PDB entry 6SXS | X-ray diffraction, 1.86 A resolution | chain AAA

Chain AAA:
Molecule: Alpha-L-arabinofuranosidase B
From: Aspergillus kawachii
Notes: EC 3.2.1.55
Reference sequence: Q8NK89 (ABFB_ASPKW); residues 19-499 here = UniProt positions 19-499
Amino-acid sequence (482 residues; row label = number of the first residue in the row):
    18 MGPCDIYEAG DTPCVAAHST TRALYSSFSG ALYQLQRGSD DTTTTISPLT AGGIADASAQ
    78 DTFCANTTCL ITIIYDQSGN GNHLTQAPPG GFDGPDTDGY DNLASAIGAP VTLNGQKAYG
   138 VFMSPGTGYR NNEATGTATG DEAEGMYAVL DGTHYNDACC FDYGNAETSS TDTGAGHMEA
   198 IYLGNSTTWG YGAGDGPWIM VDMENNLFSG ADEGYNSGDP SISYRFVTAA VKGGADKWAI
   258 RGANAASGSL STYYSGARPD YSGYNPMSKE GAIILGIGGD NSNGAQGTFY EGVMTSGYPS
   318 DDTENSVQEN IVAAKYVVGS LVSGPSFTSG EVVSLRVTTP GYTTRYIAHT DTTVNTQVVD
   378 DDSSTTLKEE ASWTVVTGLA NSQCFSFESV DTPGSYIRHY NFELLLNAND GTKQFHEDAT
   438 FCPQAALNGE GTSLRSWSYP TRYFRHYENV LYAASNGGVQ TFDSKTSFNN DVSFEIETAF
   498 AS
Not modelled in the structure: 499
Differences from the reference sequence: initiating methionine (18)
Cystine bridges: C21-C31, C81-C86, C176-C177, C401-C439
Covalently attached groups: N-acetylglucosamine (NAG) linked to N83, N202; compound LX5 linked to E221
Small-molecule neighbours: LX5 ([(1S,2S,3S,4S)-2-(hydroxymethyl)-3,4-bis(oxidanyl)cyclopentyl] hydrogen sulfate): C176, C177, D179, E184, D189, M195, W206, D219, N222, N223, L224, G295, G296, D297
Curated features (UniProtKB/Swiss-Prot):
  - active site: E221 (Nucleophile), D297 (Proton donor)
  - binding site (substrate): D219, N222, N223, G296, H416, N418, F419, D435, H463, E465, L468, D488
  - site: C176, C177 (Cis-peptide bond)
  - glycosylation (N-linked (GlcNAc...) asparagine): N83, N202
  - mutagenesis: C176 to C177 (Decreases the affinity toward the substrate), T204 (T204A: Reduces thermostability and catalytic activity), E221 (E221A: Impairs catalytic activity), D297 (D297A: Impairs catalytic activity)
What the authors report for this chain:
  - binding site for LX5: M195, D219, E221, N223, G296
  - catalytic residues: E221

Summary:
N-acetylglucosamine is covalently linked to N83 and N202. Covalently linked compound LX5: at E221. UniProt
lists active-site residues E221 and D297, 12 substrate-binding residues and 5 mutagenesis sites. From the
paper: the catalytic residue E221; a binding site for LX5 at M195, D219 and E221 among others.
Chain AAA is Alpha-L-arabinofuranosidase B (Aspergillus kawachii); the structure, GH54 a-l-arabinofuranosidase
soaked with cyclic sulfate inhibitor, was determined by X-ray diffraction together with 6SXR, 6SXT, 6SXU and
6SXV from the same study.
